Entry 8S35 (electron microscopy, 2.90 A resolution); this record covers chains F and H of the 12 polymer chains in the assembly.

== Chain F ==
Molecule: CRISPR type AFERR-associated protein Csf3
Organism: Klebsiella pneumoniae
Reference sequence: A0A8G1XN67 (A0A8G1XN67_KLEPN); residues 1-235 here = UniProt positions 1-235
Chain sequence (235 residues; row label = number of the first residue in the row):
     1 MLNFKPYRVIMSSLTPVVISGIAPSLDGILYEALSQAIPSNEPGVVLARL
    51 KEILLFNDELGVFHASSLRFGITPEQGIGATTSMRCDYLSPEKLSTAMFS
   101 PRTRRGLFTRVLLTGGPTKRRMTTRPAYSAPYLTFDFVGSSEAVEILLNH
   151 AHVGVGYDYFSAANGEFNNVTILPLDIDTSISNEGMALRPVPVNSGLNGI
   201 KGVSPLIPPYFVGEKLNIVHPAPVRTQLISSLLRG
Differences from the reference sequence: conflict Met84 (Val in A0A8G1XN67), Thr103 (Ile in A0A8G1XN67)

== Chain H ==
Molecule: crRNA
Organism: Klebsiella pneumoniae
Sequence (61 nucleotides; row label = number of the first residue in the row; numbers below 1 keep their minus sign (U-6 is residue -6)):
    -6 UUAUCGGCGAGACCGGGAUGCACCUCCCGAAGGGUCUCGGUGUUUCCCCU
    44 GCGUGCGGGGG
Unresolved in the structure: 31-54

== Interface between chain F and chain H ==
Pairs across the interface (40):
  Ser20(F) - U-5(H)  hydrogen bond to the phosphate
  Ile22(F) - U-5(H)  base contact
  Ala23(F) - U-5(H)  base contact
  Pro24(F) - U-6(H)  sugar contact
  Gly28(F) - U-6(H)  sugar contact
  Ile29(F) - U-6(H)  base contact
  Glu32(F) - U-6(H)  base contact
  Arg85(F) - G-1(H)  salt bridge to the phosphate
  Cys86(F) - G-1(H)  hydrogen bond to the sugar
  Cys86(F) - G0(H)  sugar contact
  Cys86(F) - C1(H)  hydrogen bond to the sugar
  Asp87(F) - G-1(H)  sugar contact
  Asp87(F) - G0(H)  phosphate contact
  Tyr88(F) - G0(H)  hydrogen bond to the phosphate
  Tyr88(F) - C1(H)  sugar contact
  Tyr88(F) - G2(H)  sugar contact
  Lys93(F) - G0(H)  salt bridge to the phosphate
  Arg121(F) - C-2(H)  hydrogen bond to the base
  Arg121(F) - G-1(H)  hydrogen bond to the sugar
  Met122(F) - C1(H)  base contact
  Thr123(F) - G-1(H)  hydrogen bond to the base
  Arg125(F) - C-2(H)  base contact
  Arg125(F) - G-1(H)  hydrogen bond to the base
  Val153(F) - U-6(H)  base contact
  Gly154(F) - U-6(H)  hydrogen bond to the base
  Val155(F) - U-6(H)  base contact
  Gly156(F) - U-6(H)  hydrogen bond to the base
  Gly156(F) - U-5(H)  phosphate contact
  Tyr157(F) - U-5(H)  phosphate contact
  Tyr157(F) - A-4(H)  hydrogen bond to the phosphate
  Tyr157(F) - U-3(H)  hydrogen bond to the phosphate
  Tyr159(F) - U-6(H)  base contact
  Ser161(F) - C-2(H)  phosphate contact
  Ser161(F) - G-1(H)  hydrogen bond to the base
  Ser204(F) - U-5(H)  hydrogen bond to the base
  Pro209(F) - U-6(H)  phosphate contact
  Tyr210(F) - U-6(H)  hydrogen bond to the phosphate
  Tyr210(F) - U-5(H)  sugar contact
  Phe211(F) - U-6(H)  sugar contact
  Phe211(F) - A-4(H)  stacking on the base
Also at the interface, not in a pair above, chain F (35 interface residues in all): Ser25, Met84, Ser90, Arg120, His152, Pro190, Val203, Pro208

== Summary ==
Chain F and chain H form an interface of 35 and 9 residues respectively, with 15 hydrogen bonds, 2 salt
bridges and 1 aromatic stacking contact. Polar contacts include Arg121(F)-C-2(H), Thr123(F)-G-1(H) and
Arg125(F)-G-1(H).
Here chain F is CRISPR type AFERR-associated protein Csf3 and chain H is crRNA, both from Klebsiella
pneumoniae. Entry 8S35 (DNA-bound Type IV-A3 CRISPR effector in complex with DinG helicase from K. pneumoniae
(state I)) was determined by electron microscopy (same publication as 8RC2, 8RC3, 8RFJ, 8S36 and 8S37).
